8E6X - chains A and C of the 9 polymer chains in the assembly; structure by electron microscopy, 4.27 A resolution (low resolution: residue-level contacts below are approximate; hydrogen-bond / salt-bridge calls are withheld).

# Chain A
Molecule: DNA-directed RNA polymerase subunit beta
From: Escherichia coli
Notes: EC 2.7.7.6
UniProt: P0A8V4 (RPOB_ECO57); numbering as in UniProt (aligned over 1-1342)
Chain sequence (1342 residues; numbered 1 to 1342; the number before each row is that of its first residue):
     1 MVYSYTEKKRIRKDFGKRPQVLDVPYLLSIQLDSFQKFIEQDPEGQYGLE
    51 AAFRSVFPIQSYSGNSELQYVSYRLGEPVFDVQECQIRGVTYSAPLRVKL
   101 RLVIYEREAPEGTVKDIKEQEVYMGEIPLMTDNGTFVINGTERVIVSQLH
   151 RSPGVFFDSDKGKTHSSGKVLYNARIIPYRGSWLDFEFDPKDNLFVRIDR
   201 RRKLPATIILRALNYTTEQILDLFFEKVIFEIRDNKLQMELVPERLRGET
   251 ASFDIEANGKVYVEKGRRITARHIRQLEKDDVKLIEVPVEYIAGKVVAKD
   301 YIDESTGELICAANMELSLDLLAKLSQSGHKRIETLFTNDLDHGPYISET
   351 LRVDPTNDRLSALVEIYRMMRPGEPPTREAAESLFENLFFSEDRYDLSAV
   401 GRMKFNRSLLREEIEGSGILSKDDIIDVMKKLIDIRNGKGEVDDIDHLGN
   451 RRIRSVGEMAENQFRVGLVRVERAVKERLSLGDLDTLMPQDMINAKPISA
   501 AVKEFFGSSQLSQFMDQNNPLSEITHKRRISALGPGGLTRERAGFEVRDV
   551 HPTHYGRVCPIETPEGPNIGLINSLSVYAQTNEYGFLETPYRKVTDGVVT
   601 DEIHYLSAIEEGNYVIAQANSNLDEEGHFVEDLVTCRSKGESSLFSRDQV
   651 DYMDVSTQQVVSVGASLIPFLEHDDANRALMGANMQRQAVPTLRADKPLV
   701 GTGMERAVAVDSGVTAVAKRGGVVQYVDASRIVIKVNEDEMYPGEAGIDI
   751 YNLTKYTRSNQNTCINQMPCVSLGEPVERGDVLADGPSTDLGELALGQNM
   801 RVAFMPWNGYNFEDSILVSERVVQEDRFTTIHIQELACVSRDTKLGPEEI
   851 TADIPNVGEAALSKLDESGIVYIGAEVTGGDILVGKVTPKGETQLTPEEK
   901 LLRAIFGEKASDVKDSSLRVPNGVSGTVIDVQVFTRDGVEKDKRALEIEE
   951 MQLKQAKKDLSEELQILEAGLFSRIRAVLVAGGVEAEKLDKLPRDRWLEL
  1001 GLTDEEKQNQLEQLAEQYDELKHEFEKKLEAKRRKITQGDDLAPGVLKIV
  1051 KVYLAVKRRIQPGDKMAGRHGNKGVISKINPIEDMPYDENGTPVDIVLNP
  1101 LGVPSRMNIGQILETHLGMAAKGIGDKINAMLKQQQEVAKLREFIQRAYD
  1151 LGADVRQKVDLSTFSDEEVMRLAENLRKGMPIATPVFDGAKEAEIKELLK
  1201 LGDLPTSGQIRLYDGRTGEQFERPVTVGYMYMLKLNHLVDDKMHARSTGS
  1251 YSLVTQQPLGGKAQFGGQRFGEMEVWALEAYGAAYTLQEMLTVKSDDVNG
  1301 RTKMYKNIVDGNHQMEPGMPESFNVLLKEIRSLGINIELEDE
Disordered / not traced: 1, 1342
UniProt features mapped onto this chain:
  - modified residue (N6-acetyllysine): Lys1022, Lys1200

# Chain C
Molecule: DNA-directed RNA polymerase subunit alpha
From: Escherichia coli
Notes: EC 2.7.7.6
UniProt: P0A7Z4 (RPOA_ECOLI); residues 1-329 here = UniProt positions 1-329
Chain sequence (329 residues; each row starts with the number of its first residue):
     1 MQGSVTEFLKPRLVDIEQVSSTHAKVTLEPLERGFGHTLGNALRRILLSS
    51 MPGCAVTEVEIDGVLHEYSTKEGVQEDILEILLNLKGLAVRVQGKDEVIL
   101 TLNKSGIGPVTAADITHDGDVEIVKPQHVICHLTDENASISMRIKVQRGR
   151 GYVPASTRIHSEEDERPIGRLLVDACYSPVERIAYNVEAARVEQRTDLDK
   201 LVIEMETNGTIDPEEAIRRAATILAEQLEAFVDLRDVRQPEVKEEKPEFD
   251 PILLRPVDDLELTVRSANCLKAEAIHYIGDLVQRTEVELLKTPNLGKKSL
   301 TEIKDVLASRGLSLGMRLENWPPASIADE
Disordered / not traced: 1-6, 159-164, 234-329
UniProt features mapped onto this chain:
  - region: Glu162 to Glu165 (Required for interaction with Crp at class II promoters)
  - modified residue: Arg265 (ADP-ribosylarginine), Lys297 (N6-acetyllysine), Lys298 (N6-acetyllysine)
  - mutagenesis: Arg45 (R45C: In rpoA112; temperature-sensitive, blocks RNA polymerase assembly), Glu162 to Glu165 (5-fold decrease in CRP-class II promoter-dependent transcription), Glu165 (E165K: 5-fold decrease in CRP-class II promoter-dependent transcription), Arg191 (R191C: In rpoA101; temperature-sensitive)

# Interface between chain A and chain C
Residue-residue contacts - 67 pairs, chain A then chain C:
  Leu693(A) with Leu79(C); Leu83(C)
  Arg694(A) with Glu80(C)
  Tyr726(A) with Glu72(C); Thr134(C)
  Val727(A) with Gln75(C); Thr134(C)
  Asp728(A) with Lys71(C); Glu72(C); Gly73(C); Val74(C)
  Ala729(A) with Val74(C); Gln75(C); Asp77(C)
  Ser730(A) with Thr70(C)
  Arg731(A) with Glu72(C)
  Lys755(A) with Thr70(C); Asp77(C)
  Tyr756(A) with Tyr68(C); Asp77(C); Leu79(C)
  Asn766(A) with Asp77(C)
  Met768(A) with Glu80(C)
  Val771(A) with Gln75(C)
  Leu773(A) with Thr134(C)
  Arg821(A) with Glu181(C)
  Val823(A) with Tyr152(C)
  Gln824(A) with Lys86(C); Tyr152(C); Cys176(C)
  Asp826(A) with Lys86(C); Tyr152(C); Asp174(C)
  Ile831(A) with Leu79(C)
  Ile873(A) with Leu65(C); His66(C)
  Gly874(A) with His66(C); Ile168(C)
  Ala875(A) with Ile168(C)
  Glu876(A) with Glu165(C)
  Thr927(A) with His66(C); Tyr68(C)
  Val928(A) with His66(C)
  Ile929(A) with His66(C)
  Ala1055(A) with Tyr68(C)
  Lys1057(A) with Glu67(C); Tyr68(C)
  Arg1059(A) with Pro154(C); Asp174(C)
  Glu1083(A) with Arg44(C); Arg45(C); Leu48(C); Ser49(C)
  Asp1084(A) with Arg45(C)
  Tyr1087(A) with Arg44(C); Tyr185(C)
  Asn1090(A) with Arg182(C); Ala184(C)
  Gly1091(A) with Arg182(C); Ala184(C)
  Thr1092(A) with Arg182(C)
  Gly1215(A) with Asn41(C); Arg45(C)
  Arg1216(A) with Asn41(C)
  Thr1217(A) with Asn41(C)
  Gly1218(A) with Asn41(C); Tyr185(C)
Also at the interface, not in a pair above, chain A (44 interface residues in all): Pro769, Glu820, Val1056, Glu1089, Pro1093
Also at the interface, not in a pair above, chain C (36 interface residues in all): Glu76, Asp135, Ala155, Ile183, Asn186

# Summary
44 residues of chain A face 36 of chain C across their interface. Curated annotation (UniProt) lists 6
mutagenesis sites on chain C.
Chain A is DNA-directed RNA polymerase subunit beta and chain C is DNA-directed RNA polymerase subunit alpha,
both from Escherichia coli; the structure, Escherichia coli Rho-dependent transcription pre-termination
complex containing 18 nt long RNA spacer, lambda-tR1 rut RNA, Mg-ADP-BeF3 ..., was determined by electron
microscopy, deposited together with 8E3F, 8E3H, 8E5K, 8E5L, 8E5O, 8E5P and 3 further entries.
